PDB entry 5JWP | X-ray diffraction, 2.10 A resolution | chains A and B

Chain A:
Molecule: Hypoxia-inducible factor 1-alpha inhibitor
Organism: Homo sapiens
Notes: EC 1.14.11.30, 1.14.11.-
Reference sequence: Q9NWT6 (HIF1N_HUMAN); residue numbers follow UniProt; this construct covers 1-349
Amino-acid sequence (352 residues; each row starts with the number of its first residue; numbers below 1 keep their minus sign (Gly-2 is residue -2)):
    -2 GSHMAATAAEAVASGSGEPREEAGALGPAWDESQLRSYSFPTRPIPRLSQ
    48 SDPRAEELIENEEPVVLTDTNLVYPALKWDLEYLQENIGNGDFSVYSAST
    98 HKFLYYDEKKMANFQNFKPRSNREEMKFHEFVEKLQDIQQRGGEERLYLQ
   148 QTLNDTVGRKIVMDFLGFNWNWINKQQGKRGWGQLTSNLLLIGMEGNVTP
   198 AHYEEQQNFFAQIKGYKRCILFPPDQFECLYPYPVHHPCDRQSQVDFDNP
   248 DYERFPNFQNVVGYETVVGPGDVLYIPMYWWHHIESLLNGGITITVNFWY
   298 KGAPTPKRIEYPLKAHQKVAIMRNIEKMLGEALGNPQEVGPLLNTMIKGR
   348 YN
Unresolved in the structure: -2 to 7
Sequence notes: expression tag (-2 to 0); engineered mutation Glu201 (Asp in Q9NWT6)
Ion coordination: Zn2+: His199, Glu201, His279 (together with 2-oxoglutaric acid)
Small-molecule neighbours: 2-oxoglutaric acid (AKG): Tyr145, Leu188, Thr196, His199, Glu201, Asn205, Phe207, Lys214, His279, Ile281, Asn294, Trp296
Swiss-Prot annotation at these positions:
  - binding site (2-oxoglutarate): Tyr145, Thr196, Asn205, Lys214, Asn294
  - binding site (substrate): Asp152, Gln181 to Thr183, Arg238, Gln239, Ala300, Asn321
  - binding site (Fe cation): His199, His279
  - site: Leu340 (Important for dimer formation)
  - modified residue: Ala2 (N-acetylalanine)
Reported in the primary citation:
  - Zn2+ coordination: His199, Glu201, His279
  - conformationally variable residues: Glu201
  - mutagenesis - D201E: decreased catalytic activity on CTAD
  - mutagenesis - D201E: decreased catalytic activity on O2
  - post-translational modification sites: Trp296 (citing earlier work)

Chain B:
Molecule: Hypoxia-inducible factor 1-alpha
Reference sequence: Q16665 (HIF1A_HUMAN); residues 788-806 here = UniProt positions 788-806
Amino-acid sequence (19 residues; each row starts with the number of its first residue):
   788 DESGLPQLTSYDAEVNAPI
Unresolved in the structure: 788-793
Sequence notes: engineered mutation Ala800 (Cys in Q16665)
Reported in the primary citation:
  - post-translational modification sites: Asn803

How chain A and chain B interact:
Pairs across the interface - 38 pairs, chain A then chain B:
  Tyr102(A) - Asn803(B)
  Tyr102(A) - Ala804(B)  hydrogen bond (side chain-backbone)
  Tyr102(A) - Pro805(B)
  Lys106(A) - Ile806(B)
  His199(A) - Asn803(B)  hydrogen bond
  Glu201(A) - Glu801(B)
  Glu201(A) - Val802(B)
  Glu201(A) - Asn803(B)  hydrogen bond (side chain-backbone)
  Glu202(A) - Asp799(B)
  Glu202(A) - Ala800(B)  hydrogen bond (side chain-backbone)
  Glu202(A) - Glu801(B)  hydrogen bond (backbone-backbone)
  Gln203(A) - Ala800(B)  hydrogen bond (side chain-backbone)
  Gln203(A) - Val802(B)
  Arg238(A) - Glu801(B)
  Arg238(A) - Val802(B)  hydrogen bond (side chain-backbone)
  Arg238(A) - Asn803(B)  hydrogen bond
  Gln239(A) - Asn803(B)  hydrogen bond
  Met275(A) - Tyr798(B)  hydrophobic
  Tyr276(A) - Tyr798(B)
  Trp296(A) - Val802(B)  hydrophobic
  Trp296(A) - Asn803(B)
  Trp296(A) - Ala804(B)  hydrophobic
  Lys298(A) - Ala800(B)
  Gly299(A) - Tyr798(B)  hydrogen bond (backbone-side chain)
  Ala300(A) - Tyr798(B)  hydrogen bond (backbone-side chain)
  Thr302(A) - Thr796(B)
  Thr302(A) - Tyr798(B)
  Ile306(A) - Thr796(B)
  Gln314(A) - Thr796(B)
  Ala317(A) - Leu795(B)
  Ala317(A) - Thr796(B)
  Ile318(A) - Leu795(B)
  Ile318(A) - Thr796(B)
  Asn321(A) - Gln794(B)
  Asn321(A) - Leu795(B)  hydrogen bond (side chain-backbone)
  Asn321(A) - Ser797(B)  hydrogen bond (side chain-backbone)
  Lys324(A) - Asp799(B)  salt bridge
  Met325(A) - Leu795(B)  hydrophobic
Interface residues without a listed pair, chain A (29 interface residues in all): Asp104, Lys107, Leu186, Asp237, Pro301, Arg320, Ile322
The authors on this interface:
  - residue pairs: Glu201(A)-Asn803(B) (hydrogen bond)

In short:
Chain A and chain B form an interface of 29 and 13 residues respectively, with 13 hydrogen bonds and 1 salt
bridge. Polar pairs include Lys324(A)-Asp799(B), Tyr102(A)-Ala804(B) and His199(A)-Asn803(B). The paper
describes a hydrogen bond between Glu201(A) and Asn803(B). The paper reports that D201E of chain A reduces
catalytic activity on CTAD; Zn2+ coordination by His199(A), Glu201(A) and His279(A).
Chain A is Hypoxia-inducible factor 1-alpha inhibitor (Homo sapiens) and chain B is Hypoxia-inducible factor
1-alpha; the structure, Crystal structure of human FIH D201E variant in complex with Zn, alpha-ketoglutarate,
and HIF1 alpha peptide, was determined by X-ray diffraction.
